1ZAB - chains B and D of the 4 polymer chains in the assembly; structure by X-ray diffraction, 2.36 A resolution.

# Chain B (and D)
Name: Cytidine deaminase
From: Mus musculus
Notes: EC 3.5.4.5; chain D of this document is another copy of the same molecule, construct and numbering; everything in this record applies to it too
Reference sequence: P56389 (CDD_MOUSE); residue numbers follow UniProt; this construct covers 1-146
Chain sequence (146 residues; numbered 1 to 146; the number before each row is that of its first residue):
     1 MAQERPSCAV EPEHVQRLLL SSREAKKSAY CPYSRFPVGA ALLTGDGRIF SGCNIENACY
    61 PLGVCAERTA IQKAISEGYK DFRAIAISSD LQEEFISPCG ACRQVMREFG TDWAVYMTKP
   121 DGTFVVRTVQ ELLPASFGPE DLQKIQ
Not modelled in the structure: 1-9, 144-146 (chain D: 1-9)
UniProt features mapped onto this chain:
  - active site: Glu67 (Proton donor)
  - binding site (substrate): Asn54 to Glu56
  - binding site (Zn(2+)): Cys65, Cys99, Cys102
Bound ions: Zn2+: Cys65, Cys99, Cys102
Small-molecule neighbours:
  - 3-deazauridine (URD; 1-((2R,3R,4S,5R)-tetrahydro-3,4-dihydroxy-5-(hydroxymethyl)furan-2-yl)pyridine-2,4(1h,3h)-dione), molecule 1: Ser34, Phe36, Val38, Asn54, Glu56, Val64, Cys65, Ala66, Glu67, Ile87, Ile96, Ser97, Pro98, Cys99
  - 3-deazauridine (URD), molecule 2: Ala58, Cys59, Tyr60, Pro61

# Interface between chain B and chain D
Pairs across the interface (22; chain B residue first):
  Ser34(B) - Tyr60(D)
  Glu56(B) - Tyr60(D)
  Cys59(B) - Cys65(D)  hydrogen bond
  Cys59(B) - Cys99(D)  hydrophobic
  Tyr60(B) - Ser34(D)
  Tyr60(B) - Glu56(D)
  Tyr60(B) - Tyr60(D)  hydrophobic
  Tyr60(B) - Pro61(D)
  Pro61(B) - Tyr60(D)
  Pro61(B) - Pro61(D)
  Pro61(B) - Gly63(D)
  Pro61(B) - Val64(D)
  Pro61(B) - Cys65(D)  hydrophobic
  Pro61(B) - Arg68(D)
  Leu62(B) - Cys99(D)  hydrophobic
  Gly63(B) - Pro61(D)
  Val64(B) - Pro61(D)
  Cys65(B) - Cys59(D)  hydrogen bond
  Arg68(B) - Pro61(D)
  Cys99(B) - Cys59(D)  hydrophobic
  Cys99(B) - Leu62(D)  hydrophobic
  Ala101(B) - Leu62(D)  hydrophobic
Other interface residues (no listed pair), chain B (13 interface residues in all): Tyr33
Other interface residues (no listed pair), chain D (13 interface residues in all): Tyr33, Ala101

# Overview
The chain B/chain D interface involves 13 residues from each chain; the contacts include 2 hydrogen bonds. The
hydrogen-bonded pair is Cys59(B)-Cys65(D). Bound to chain B: 3-deazauridine. Curated annotation (UniProt)
lists active-site residue Glu67(B), 3 substrate-binding residues and 3 Zn2+-binding residues on chain B.
Chain B and chain D are both Cytidine deaminase (Mus musculus); the structure, Crystal Structure of Mouse
Cytidine Deaminase Complexed with 3-Deazauridine, was determined by X-ray diffraction together with 2FR5 and
2FR6 from the same study.
